Entry 5D3K (X-ray diffraction, 1.70 A resolution); this record covers chain A.

[Chain A]
Molecule: Erythronolide synthase, modules 5 and 6
From: Saccharopolyspora erythraea
Notes: EC 2.3.1.94
UniProt: Q03133 (ERYA3_SACER); residues 15-283 here correspond to UniProt positions 2904-3172 (UniProt number = residue number + 2889)
Amino-acid sequence (269 residues; row label = number of the first residue in the row):
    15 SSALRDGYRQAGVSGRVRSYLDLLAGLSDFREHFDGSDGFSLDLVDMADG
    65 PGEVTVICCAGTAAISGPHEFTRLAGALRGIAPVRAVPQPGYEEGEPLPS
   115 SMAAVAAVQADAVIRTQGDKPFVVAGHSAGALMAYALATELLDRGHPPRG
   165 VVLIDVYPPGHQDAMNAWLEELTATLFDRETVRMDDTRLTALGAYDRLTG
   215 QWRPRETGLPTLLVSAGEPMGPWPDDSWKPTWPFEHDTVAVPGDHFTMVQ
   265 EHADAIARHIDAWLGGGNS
Bound ions: Ca2+ site 1: Val27, Asp49; Ca2+ site 2: Glu107, Asp275; Ca2+ site 3: Glu108, Asp199, Gly279, Gly281
Swiss-Prot annotation at these positions:
  - active site: Ser142 (Nucleophile), His259 (Proton acceptor)
  - binding site (substrate): Thr76, Ala143, Asp169

[Overview]
The Ca2+ site 1 is built by Val27 and Asp49. Glu107 and Asp275 form the Ca2+ site 2. Curated annotation
(UniProt) lists active-site residues Ser142 and His259 and 3 substrate-binding residues.
Chain A is Erythronolide synthase, modules 5 and 6 (Saccharopolyspora erythraea); the structure, Crystal
structure of the thioesterase domain of deoxyerythronolide B synthase, was determined by X-ray diffraction
together with 5D3Z from the same study.
